Entry 5MMY (X-ray diffraction, 1.88 A resolution); this record covers chain A.

== Chain A ==
Name: Beta-lactamase OXA-10
From: Pseudomonas aeruginosa
Notes: EC 3.5.2.6; engineered mutation(s): Lys70KCX
Reference sequence: P14489 (BLO10_PSEAI); residues 20-264 here = UniProt positions 20-264
Amino-acid sequence (246 residues; numbered 19 to 264; the number before each row is that of its first residue):
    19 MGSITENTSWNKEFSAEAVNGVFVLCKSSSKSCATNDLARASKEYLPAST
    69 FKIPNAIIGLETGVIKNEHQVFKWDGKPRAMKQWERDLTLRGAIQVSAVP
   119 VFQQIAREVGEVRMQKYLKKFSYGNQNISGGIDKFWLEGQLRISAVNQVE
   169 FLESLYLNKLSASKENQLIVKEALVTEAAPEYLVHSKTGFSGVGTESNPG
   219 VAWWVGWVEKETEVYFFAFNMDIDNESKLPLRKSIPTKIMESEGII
Cystine bridges: C44-C51
Modified / non-standard residues: K70 (lysine nz-carboxylic acid; KCX)
Sequence notes: initiating methionine (19)
Curated features (UniProtKB/Swiss-Prot):
  - active site: S67 (Acyl-ester intermediate)
  - binding site (a beta-lactam): S115, T206, F208, R250
  - modified residue: K70 (N6-carboxylysine)
From the paper describing this entry:
  - post-translational modification sites: K70
  - catalytic residues: S67, K70 (citing earlier work)
  - binding site for the ligand EPE: T206, R250

== Overview ==
UniProt lists active-site residue S67 and 4 beta-lactam-binding residues. The paper reports catalytic residues
S67 and K70; a binding site for the ligand EPE at T206 and R250.
Chain A is Beta-lactamase OXA-10 (Pseudomonas aeruginosa); the structure, Crystal structure of OXA10 with
HEPES, was determined by X-ray diffraction, deposited together with 5MNU, 5MOX and 5MOZ.
